9IMV - chains C and Q of the 24 polymer chains in the assembly; structure by electron microscopy, 4.00 A resolution.

== Chain C ==
Name: Portal protein pb7
From: Escherichia phage T5
UniProt: Q6QGD5 (PORTL_BPT5); residue numbers follow UniProt; this construct covers 1-403
Amino-acid sequence (403 residues; numbered 1 to 403; the number before each row is that of its first residue):
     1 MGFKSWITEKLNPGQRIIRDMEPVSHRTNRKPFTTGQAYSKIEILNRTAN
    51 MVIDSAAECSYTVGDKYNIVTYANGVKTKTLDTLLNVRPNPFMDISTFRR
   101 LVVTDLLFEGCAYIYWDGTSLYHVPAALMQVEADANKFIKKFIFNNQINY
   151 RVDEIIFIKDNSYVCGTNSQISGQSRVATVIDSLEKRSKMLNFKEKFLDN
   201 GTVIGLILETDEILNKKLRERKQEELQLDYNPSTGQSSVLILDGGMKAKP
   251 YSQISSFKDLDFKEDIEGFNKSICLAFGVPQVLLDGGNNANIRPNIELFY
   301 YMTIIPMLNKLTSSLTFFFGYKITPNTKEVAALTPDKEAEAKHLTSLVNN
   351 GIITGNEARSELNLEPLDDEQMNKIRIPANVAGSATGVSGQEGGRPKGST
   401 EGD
Not modelled in the structure: 1-10, 381-403
UniProt features mapped onto this chain:
  - site: K10, L11 (Cleavage)

== Chain Q ==
Name: Head completion protein
From: Escherichia phage T5
UniProt: Q6QGD9 (HCP_BPT5); numbering as in UniProt (aligned over 1-170)
Amino-acid sequence (170 residues; each row starts with the number of its first residue):
     1 MQIITAEDYRLYGGLKRPELESGVEVMITAANALITSLLGMDDADAVDQL
    51 ITTKPTRKKYFLSSPSATSVTKMTINDKEIDPEQYKLYSDGVILLKFNPP
   101 EGYMDVEYTQGGFNPMPEDLKLAACMLVDHWHKQDYRQARTIGGETVTFN
   151 NTKSGIPEHIRTIIEVYRRV

== Chain C / chain Q interface ==
Contacting residue pairs (33; chain C residue first):
  T210(C) with E165(Q)
  D211(C) with K153(Q), salt bridge
  E212(C) with K153(Q); R161(Q), salt bridge; E165(Q)
  I213(C) with E165(Q); V166(Q)
  L214(C) with E165(Q); R169(Q)
  N215(C) with V166(Q), hydrogen bond (side chain-backbone)
  L218(C) with P65(Q), hydrophobic; R169(Q); V170(Q)
  R221(C) with F61(Q); L62(Q), hydrogen bond (side chain-backbone); S63(Q); P65(Q); D90(Q); G91(Q); V92(Q)
  K222(C) with R169(Q)
  E224(C) with F61(Q)
  E225(C) with F61(Q)
  L228(C) with K59(Q); F61(Q), hydrophobic
  P232(C) with K54(Q)
  T234(C) with R57(Q), hydrogen bond (backbone-side chain)
  G235(C) with K54(Q), hydrogen bond (backbone-side chain)
  Q236(C) with T52(Q); K54(Q)
  D243(C) with R168(Q), salt bridge
  G244(C) with R161(Q), hydrogen bond (backbone-side chain)
  M246(C) with R169(Q)
Also at the interface, not in a pair above, chain C (23 interface residues in all): K217, D229, S233, G245
Also at the interface, not in a pair above, chain Q (21 interface residues in all): P55, T56, Y167

== In short ==
23 residues of chain C and 21 residues of chain Q are in contact; the contacts include 5 hydrogen bonds and 3
salt bridges. Polar contacts include D211(C)-K153(Q), E212(C)-R161(Q) and D243(C)-R168(Q).
Here chain C is Portal protein pb7 and chain Q is Head completion protein, both from Escherichia phage T5.
Entry 9IMV (Structure of the urea-treated empty bacteriophage T5 portal complex) was determined by electron
microscopy (same publication as 8ZVI, 9ILP and 9IOZ).
